1C2T - chains A and B; structure by X-ray diffraction, 2.10 A resolution.

# Chain A (and B)
Name: Glycinamide ribonucleotide transformylase
Source organism: Escherichia coli
Notes: EC 2.1.2.2; chain B of this document is another copy of the same molecule, construct and numbering; everything in this record applies to it too
Reference sequence: P08179 (PUR3_ECOLI); residue numbers follow UniProt; this construct covers 1-212
Amino-acid sequence (212 residues; row label = number of the first residue in the row):
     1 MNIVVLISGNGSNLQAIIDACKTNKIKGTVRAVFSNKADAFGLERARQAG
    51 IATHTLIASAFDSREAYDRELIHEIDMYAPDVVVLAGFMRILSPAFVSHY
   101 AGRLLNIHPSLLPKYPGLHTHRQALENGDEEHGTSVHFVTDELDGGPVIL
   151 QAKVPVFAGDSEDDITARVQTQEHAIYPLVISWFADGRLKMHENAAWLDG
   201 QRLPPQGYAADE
Unresolved in the structure: 210-212
Residues lining bound ligands:
  - glycinamide ribonucleotide (GAR): Gly9, Asn10, Gly11, Ser12, Asn13, Leu14, Ala86, Gly87, Phe88, Met89, Asn106, Ile107, His108, Pro109, Gln170, Glu173
  - 10-formyl-5,8,10-trideazafolic acid (NHS): Arg64, Leu85, Phe88, Met89, Arg90, Ile91, Leu92, Val97, Asn106, His108, Pro109, Gly117, Leu118, His137, Val139, Thr140, Asp141, Glu142, Leu143, Asp144, Gly145
Curated features (UniProtKB/Swiss-Prot):
  - active site: His108 (Proton donor)
  - binding site (N(1)-(5-phospho-beta-D-ribosyl)glycinamide): Gly11 to Asn13, Gln170 to Glu173
  - binding site ((6R)-10-formyltetrahydrofolate): Arg64, Met89 to Leu92, Asn106, Thr140 to Asp144
  - site: Asp144 (Raises pKa of active site His)

# How chain A and chain B interact
Contacting residue pairs - 6 pairs, chain A then chain B:
  Glu193(A) - Lys114(B)
  Arg202(A) - Pro113(B)
  Arg202(A) - Pro205(B)
  Leu203(A) - Pro205(B)
  Pro204(A) - Pro205(B)
  Ala209(A) - Arg202(B)
Other interface residues (no listed pair), chain A (6 interface residues in all): Lys153
Other interface residues (no listed pair), chain B (5 interface residues in all): Glu193

# Overview
Chain A and chain B form an interface of 6 and 5 residues respectively. Ligands of chain A:
10-formyl-5,8,10-trideazafolic acid and glycinamide ribonucleotide. UniProt lists active-site residue
His108(A), 7 N(1)-(5-phospho-beta-D-ribosyl)glycinamide-binding residues and 11
(6R)-10-formyltetrahydrofolate-binding residues on chain A.
Chain A and chain B are both Glycinamide ribonucleotide transformylase (Escherichia coli); the structure, New
insights into inhibitor design from the crystal structure and NMR studies of E. coli gar ..., was determined
by X-ray diffraction (same publication as 1C3E).
